PDB entry 7V9K | electron microscopy, 8.10 A resolution (very low resolution: no residue pairs are listed; an interface is given only as per-side residue counts) | chains R and J of the 34 polymer chains in the assembly

[Chain R]
Name: Histone H2B type 1-K
Organism: Homo sapiens
UniProt: O60814 (H2B1K_HUMAN); residues 24-122 here correspond to UniProt positions 28-126 (UniProt number = residue number + 4)
Amino-acid sequence (99 residues; row label = number of the first residue in the row):
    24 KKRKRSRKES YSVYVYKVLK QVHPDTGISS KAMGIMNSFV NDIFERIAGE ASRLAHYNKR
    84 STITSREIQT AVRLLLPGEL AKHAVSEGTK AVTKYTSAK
Disordered / not traced: 122
Swiss-Prot annotation at these positions:
  - modified residue: Lys-31 (N6-(2-hydroxyisobutyryl)lysine), Glu-32 (PolyADP-ribosyl glutamic acid), Ser-33 (Phosphoserine), Lys-40 (N6-(2-hydroxyisobutyryl)lysine), Lys-43 (N6-(2-hydroxyisobutyryl)lysine), Lys-54 (N6,N6-dimethyllysine), Arg-76 (Dimethylated arginine), Lys-82 (N6,N6,N6-trimethyllysine), Arg-83 (Omega-N-methylarginine), Arg-89 (Omega-N-methylarginine), Lys-105 (N6-(2-hydroxyisobutyryl)lysine), Thr-112 (Phosphothreonine), Lys-113 (N6-(2-hydroxyisobutyryl)lysine), Lys-117 (N6-(2-hydroxyisobutyryl)lysine)
  - glycosylation: Ser-109 (O-linked (GlcNAc) serine)
  - cross-link (Glycyl lysine isopeptide (Lys-Gly)): Lys-31 (interchain with G-Cter in ubiquitin), Lys-117 (interchain with G-Cter in ubiquitin)

[Chain J]
Molecule: 539-nt DNA strand
Organism: Homo sapiens
Sequence (539 nucleotides; row label = number of the first residue in the row):
     1 AACCCTAACC CTAACCCTAA CCCTAACCCT AACCCTAACC CTAACCCTAA CCCTAACCCT
    61 AACCCTAACC CTAACCCTAA CCCTAACCCT AACCCTAACC CTAACCCTAA CCCTAACCCT
   121 AACCCTAACC CTAACCCTAA CCCTAACCCT AACCCTAACC CTAACCCTAA CCCTAACCCT
   181 AACCCTAACC CTAACCCTAA CCCTAACCCT AACCCTAACC CTAACCCTAA CCCTAACCCT
   241 AACCCTAACC CTAACCCTAA CCCTAACCCT AACCCTAACC CTAACCCTAA CCCTAACCCT
   301 AACCCTAACC CTAACCCTAA CCCTAACCCT AACCCTAACC CTAACCCTAA CCCTAACCCT
   361 AACCCTAACC CTAACCCTAA CCCTAACCCT AACCCTAACC CTAACCCTAA CCCTAACCCT
   421 AACCCTAACC CTAACCCTAA CCCTAACCCT AACCCTAACC CTAACCCTAA CCCTAACCCT
   481 AACCCTAACC CTAACCCTAA CCCTAACCCT AACCCTAACC CTAACCCTAA CCCTAACCC

[How chain R and chain J interact]
At this resolution (8 A) residue pairs are not listed: 11 residues of chain R and 8 of chain J lie at the interface.

[Summary]
Chain R and chain J form an interface of 11 and 8 residues respectively.
Chain R is Histone H2B type 1-K and chain J is a 539-nt DNA strand, both from Homo sapiens; the structure,
Telomeric tetranucleosome, was determined by electron microscopy (same publication as 7V90, 7V96, 7V9C, 7V9J,
7V9S and 7VA4).
